PDB entry 7P1T | electron microscopy, 2.29 A resolution | chains A and FB of the 60 polymer chains in the assembly

== Chain A (and FB) ==
Molecule: 29 kDa antigen, Cfp29
Organism: Mycobacterium tuberculosis
Notes: EC 3.4.-.-; chain FB of this document is another copy of the same molecule, construct and numbering; everything in this record applies to it too
UniProt: A0A045HTX8 (A0A045HTX8_MYCTX); residues 1-265 here = UniProt positions 1-265
Chain sequence (265 residues; numbered 1 to 265; the number before each row is that of its first residue):
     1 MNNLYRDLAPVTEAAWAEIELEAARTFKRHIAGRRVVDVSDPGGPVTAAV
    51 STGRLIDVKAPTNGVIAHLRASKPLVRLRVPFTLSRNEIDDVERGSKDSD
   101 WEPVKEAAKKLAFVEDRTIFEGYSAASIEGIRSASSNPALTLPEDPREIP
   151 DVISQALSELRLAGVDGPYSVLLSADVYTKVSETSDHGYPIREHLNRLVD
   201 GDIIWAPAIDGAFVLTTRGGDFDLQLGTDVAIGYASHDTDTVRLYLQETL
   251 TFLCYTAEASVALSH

== Chain A / chain FB interface ==
Pairs across the interface - 73 pairs, chain A then chain FB:
  P45(A) - R70(FB)  hydrogen bond (backbone-side chain)
  V46(A) - S51(FB)  hydrogen bond (backbone-side chain)
  V46(A) - R70(FB)  hydrogen bond (backbone-side chain)
  T47(A) - R70(FB)  hydrogen bond (backbone-side chain)
  A48(A) - S51(FB)
  A48(A) - R70(FB)
  A48(A) - A71(FB)
  S51(A) - V46(FB)  hydrogen bond (side chain-backbone)
  S51(A) - A48(FB)
  L55(A) - R77(FB)
  V58(A) - A125(FB)
  K59(A) - Y123(FB)  hydrogen bond (backbone-side chain)
  P61(A) - L78(FB)  hydrophobic
  P61(A) - Y123(FB)
  T62(A) - V114(FB)
  N63(A) - K110(FB)  hydrogen bond (backbone-side chain)
  G64(A) - R79(FB)
  G64(A) - V80(FB)
  G64(A) - P81(FB)
  G64(A) - K110(FB)
  V65(A) - L78(FB)  hydrophobic
  V65(A) - R79(FB)
  V65(A) - K110(FB)
  V65(A) - V114(FB)  hydrophobic
  I66(A) - R77(FB)
  I66(A) - L78(FB)
  I66(A) - R79(FB)  hydrogen bond (backbone-backbone)
  A67(A) - V76(FB)  hydrophobic
  A67(A) - R77(FB)
  A67(A) - L78(FB)  hydrophobic
  A67(A) - Y123(FB)
  H68(A) - V76(FB)
  H68(A) - R77(FB)  hydrogen bond (backbone-backbone)
  L69(A) - L75(FB)
  L69(A) - V76(FB)  hydrophobic
  L69(A) - A125(FB)
  L69(A) - A126(FB)  hydrophobic
  R70(A) - P45(FB)  hydrogen bond (side chain-backbone)
  R70(A) - V46(FB)  hydrogen bond (side chain-backbone)
  R70(A) - T47(FB)  hydrogen bond (side chain-backbone)
  R70(A) - A48(FB)
  R70(A) - P74(FB)
  R70(A) - L75(FB)  hydrogen bond (backbone-backbone)
  A71(A) - A48(FB)
  P74(A) - R70(FB)
  L75(A) - L69(FB)
  L75(A) - R70(FB)  hydrogen bond (backbone-backbone)
  V76(A) - A67(FB)  hydrophobic
  V76(A) - H68(FB)
  V76(A) - L69(FB)  hydrophobic
  R77(A) - L55(FB)
  R77(A) - I66(FB)
  R77(A) - A67(FB)
  R77(A) - H68(FB)  hydrogen bond (backbone-backbone)
  L78(A) - P61(FB)  hydrophobic
  L78(A) - V65(FB)  hydrophobic
  L78(A) - I66(FB)
  L78(A) - A67(FB)  hydrophobic
  R79(A) - G64(FB)
  R79(A) - V65(FB)
  R79(A) - I66(FB)  hydrogen bond (backbone-backbone)
  V80(A) - G64(FB)
  P81(A) - G64(FB)
  K110(A) - N63(FB)  hydrogen bond (side chain-backbone)
  K110(A) - G64(FB)
  V114(A) - T62(FB)
  V114(A) - V65(FB)  hydrophobic
  Y123(A) - K59(FB)  hydrogen bond (side chain-backbone)
  Y123(A) - P61(FB)
  Y123(A) - A67(FB)
  A125(A) - V58(FB)
  A125(A) - L69(FB)
  A126(A) - L69(FB)  hydrophobic
Interface residues without a listed pair, chain A (36 interface residues in all): A49, A60, S72, T249
Interface residues without a listed pair, chain FB (36 interface residues in all): A49, A60, S72, T249

== In short ==
Chain A and chain FB each contribute 36 residues to their interface, with 18 hydrogen bonds. Among the polar
pairs are P45(A)-R70(FB), V46(A)-S51(FB) and V46(A)-R70(FB).
Chain A and chain FB are both 29 kDa antigen, Cfp29 (Mycobacterium tuberculosis); the structure, Cryo-EM
structure of encapsulin from Mycobacterium tuberculosis, was determined by electron microscopy, deposited
together with 9GOT, 9HQ7 and 9HQC.
